Entry 8BXI (X-ray diffraction, 1.20 A resolution); this record covers chains A and B.

# Chain A
Protein: 14-3-3 protein sigma
Organism: Homo sapiens
UniProtKB: P31947 (1433S_HUMAN); residues 1-231 here = UniProt positions 1-231
Chain sequence (236 residues; each row starts with the number of its first residue; numbers below 1 keep their minus sign (Gly-4 is residue -4)):
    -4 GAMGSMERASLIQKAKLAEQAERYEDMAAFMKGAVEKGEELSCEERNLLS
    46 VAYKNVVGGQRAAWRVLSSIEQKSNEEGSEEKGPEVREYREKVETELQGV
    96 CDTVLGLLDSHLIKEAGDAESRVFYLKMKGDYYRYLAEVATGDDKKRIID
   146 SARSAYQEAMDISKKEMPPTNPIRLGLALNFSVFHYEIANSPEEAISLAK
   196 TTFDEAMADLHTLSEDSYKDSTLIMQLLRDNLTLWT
Sequence notes: expression tag (-4 to 0)
Bound ions: Mg2+ site 1 near Glu2 (its only coordinating residue here); Mg2+ site 2 near Ser37 (its only coordinating residue here); Mg2+ site 3: Glu86, Glu89
Residues lining bound ligands: S0O (N-[3-(5-carbamimidoylthiophen-3-yl)phenyl]-2-methyl-2-phenoxy-propanamide): Glu14, Glu39, Asn42, Leu43, Val46, Phe119, Lys122, Pro167, Ile168, Gly171, Ile219
UniProt features mapped onto this chain:
  - site (Interaction with phosphoserine on interacting protein): Arg56, Arg129
  - modified residue (Phosphoserine): Ser5, Ser74

# Chain B
Protein: ERalpha peptide
Chain sequence (5 residues; row label = number of the first residue in the row):
   591 FPATV
Modified positions: Thr594 (phosphothreonine; TPO)

# Chain A / chain B interface
Pairs across the interface - 21 pairs, chain A then chain B:
  Lys49(A) - Thr594(B)
  Lys49(A) - Val595(B)
  Arg56(A) - Thr594(B)
  Arg60(A) - Phe591(B)
  Lys122(A) - Val595(B)  hydrogen bond (side chain-backbone)
  Arg129(A) - Thr594(B)
  Tyr130(A) - Thr594(B)
  Gly171(A) - Val595(B)
  Leu174(A) - Ala593(B)
  Leu174(A) - Thr594(B)
  Leu174(A) - Val595(B)  hydrophobic
  Asn175(A) - Thr594(B)
  Asn175(A) - Val595(B)  hydrogen bond (side chain-backbone)
  Val178(A) - Pro592(B)  hydrophobic
  Val178(A) - Ala593(B)
  Val178(A) - Thr594(B)
  Glu182(A) - Pro592(B)
  Leu222(A) - Val595(B)  hydrophobic
  Asn226(A) - Pro592(B)
  Asn226(A) - Ala593(B)  hydrogen bond (side chain-backbone)
  Trp230(A) - Pro592(B)  hydrophobic
Also at the interface, not in a pair above, chain A (16 interface residues in all): Asp126, Leu229

# In short
16 residues of chain A and 5 residues of chain B are in contact; the contacts include 3 hydrogen bonds. Polar
pairs include Lys122(A)-Val595(B), Asn175(A)-Val595(B) and Asn226(A)-Ala593(B). Chain A binds compound S0O.
Glu86(A) and Glu89(A) form the Mg2+ site 3.
Chain A is 14-3-3 protein sigma (Homo sapiens) and chain B is ERalpha peptide; the structure, fragment-linked
stabilizer for ERa - 14-3-3 interaction (1074361), was determined by X-ray diffraction together with 8BWJ,
8BWX, 8BWZ, 8BX0, 8BX3, 8BX4 and 24 further entries from the same study.
